8FLV - chain A; structure by X-ray diffraction, 1.30 A resolution.

# Chain A
Name: Tyrosine-protein kinase BTK
Source organism: Homo sapiens
Notes: EC 2.7.10.2; fragment: Protein kinase domain residues 382-659
UniProtKB: Q06187 (BTK_HUMAN); numbering as in UniProt (aligned over 382-659)
Amino-acid sequence (283 residues; each row starts with the number of its first residue):
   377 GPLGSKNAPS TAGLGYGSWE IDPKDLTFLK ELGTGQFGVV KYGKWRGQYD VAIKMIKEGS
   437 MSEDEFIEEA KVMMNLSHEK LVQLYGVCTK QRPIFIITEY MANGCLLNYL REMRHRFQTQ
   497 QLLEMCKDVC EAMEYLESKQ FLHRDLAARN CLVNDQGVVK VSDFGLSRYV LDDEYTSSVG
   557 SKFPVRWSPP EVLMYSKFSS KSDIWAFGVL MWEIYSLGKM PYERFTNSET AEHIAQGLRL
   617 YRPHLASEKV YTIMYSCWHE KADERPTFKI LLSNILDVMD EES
Unresolved in the structure: 377-392
Differences from the reference sequence: expression tag (377-381)
Swiss-Prot annotation at these positions:
  - motif: Trp-581 to Trp-588 (CAV1-binding)
  - active site: Asp-521 (Proton acceptor)
  - binding site (ATP): Leu-408 to Val-416, Lys-430
  - binding site (clofedanol): Thr-474 to Met-477, Leu-542
  - binding site (dasatinib): Thr-474 to Met-477
  - modified residue: Tyr-551 (Phosphotyrosine), Ser-604 (Phosphoserine), Tyr-617 (Phosphotyrosine), Ser-623 (Phosphoserine), Ser-659 (Phosphoserine)
  - natural variant: Leu-408 (L408P: In XLA), Gly-414 (G414R: In XLA), Tyr-418 (Y418H: In XLA), Ile-429 (I429N: In XLA), Lys-430 (K430E: In XLA; K430R: In XLA), Glu-445 (E445D: In XLA), Gly-462 (G462D: In XLA; G462V: In XLA), Tyr-476 (Y476D: In XLA), Met-477 (M477R: In XLA), Cys-481 (C481S: Found in patients with chronic lymphocytic leukemia; uncertain significance), Cys-502 (C502F: In XLA; C502W: In XLA), Cys-506 (C506R: In XLA; C506Y: In XLA), 36 further natural variant entries in UniProt
  - mutagenesis: Tyr-551 (Y551F: Loss of phosphorylation of GTF2I), Tyr-617 (Y617E: Defective in mediating calcium response)
Residues lining bound ligands: ZB9 (2-(3,5-dichloroanilino)-1-{(3R)-3-[methyl(7H-pyrrolo[2,3-d]pyrimidin-4-yl)amino]piperidin-1-yl}ethan-1-one): Leu-408, Phe-413, Gly-414, Val-415, Val-416, Ala-428, Lys-430, Met-431, Ile-432, Met-437, Ile-472, Thr-474, Glu-475, Tyr-476, Met-477, Gly-480, Cys-481, Leu-528, Asp-539, Leu-542

# In short
Chain A binds compound ZB9. UniProt lists active-site residue Asp-521, 10 ATP-binding residues, 5
clofedanol-binding residues and 4 dasatinib-binding residues.
Chain A is Tyrosine-protein kinase BTK (Homo sapiens); the structure, Bruton's tyrosine kinase in complex with
compound 34, was determined by X-ray diffraction together with 8FLG and 8FLH from the same study.
